Entry 7F0R (electron microscopy, 5.80 A resolution (low resolution: residue-level contacts below are approximate; hydrogen-bond / salt-bridge calls are withheld)); this record covers chains D and E of the 9 polymer chains in the assembly.

[Chain D]
Name: DNA-directed RNA polymerase subunit beta'
Source organism: Pseudomonas aeruginosa (strain ATCC 15692 / DSM 22644 / CIP 104116 / JCM 14847 / LMG 12228 / 1C / PRS 101 / PAO1)
Notes: EC 2.7.7.6
UniProt: Q9HWC9 (RPOC_PSEAE); numbering as in UniProt (aligned over 2-1399)
Chain sequence (1412 residues; row label = number of the first residue in the row; numbering starts at 0):
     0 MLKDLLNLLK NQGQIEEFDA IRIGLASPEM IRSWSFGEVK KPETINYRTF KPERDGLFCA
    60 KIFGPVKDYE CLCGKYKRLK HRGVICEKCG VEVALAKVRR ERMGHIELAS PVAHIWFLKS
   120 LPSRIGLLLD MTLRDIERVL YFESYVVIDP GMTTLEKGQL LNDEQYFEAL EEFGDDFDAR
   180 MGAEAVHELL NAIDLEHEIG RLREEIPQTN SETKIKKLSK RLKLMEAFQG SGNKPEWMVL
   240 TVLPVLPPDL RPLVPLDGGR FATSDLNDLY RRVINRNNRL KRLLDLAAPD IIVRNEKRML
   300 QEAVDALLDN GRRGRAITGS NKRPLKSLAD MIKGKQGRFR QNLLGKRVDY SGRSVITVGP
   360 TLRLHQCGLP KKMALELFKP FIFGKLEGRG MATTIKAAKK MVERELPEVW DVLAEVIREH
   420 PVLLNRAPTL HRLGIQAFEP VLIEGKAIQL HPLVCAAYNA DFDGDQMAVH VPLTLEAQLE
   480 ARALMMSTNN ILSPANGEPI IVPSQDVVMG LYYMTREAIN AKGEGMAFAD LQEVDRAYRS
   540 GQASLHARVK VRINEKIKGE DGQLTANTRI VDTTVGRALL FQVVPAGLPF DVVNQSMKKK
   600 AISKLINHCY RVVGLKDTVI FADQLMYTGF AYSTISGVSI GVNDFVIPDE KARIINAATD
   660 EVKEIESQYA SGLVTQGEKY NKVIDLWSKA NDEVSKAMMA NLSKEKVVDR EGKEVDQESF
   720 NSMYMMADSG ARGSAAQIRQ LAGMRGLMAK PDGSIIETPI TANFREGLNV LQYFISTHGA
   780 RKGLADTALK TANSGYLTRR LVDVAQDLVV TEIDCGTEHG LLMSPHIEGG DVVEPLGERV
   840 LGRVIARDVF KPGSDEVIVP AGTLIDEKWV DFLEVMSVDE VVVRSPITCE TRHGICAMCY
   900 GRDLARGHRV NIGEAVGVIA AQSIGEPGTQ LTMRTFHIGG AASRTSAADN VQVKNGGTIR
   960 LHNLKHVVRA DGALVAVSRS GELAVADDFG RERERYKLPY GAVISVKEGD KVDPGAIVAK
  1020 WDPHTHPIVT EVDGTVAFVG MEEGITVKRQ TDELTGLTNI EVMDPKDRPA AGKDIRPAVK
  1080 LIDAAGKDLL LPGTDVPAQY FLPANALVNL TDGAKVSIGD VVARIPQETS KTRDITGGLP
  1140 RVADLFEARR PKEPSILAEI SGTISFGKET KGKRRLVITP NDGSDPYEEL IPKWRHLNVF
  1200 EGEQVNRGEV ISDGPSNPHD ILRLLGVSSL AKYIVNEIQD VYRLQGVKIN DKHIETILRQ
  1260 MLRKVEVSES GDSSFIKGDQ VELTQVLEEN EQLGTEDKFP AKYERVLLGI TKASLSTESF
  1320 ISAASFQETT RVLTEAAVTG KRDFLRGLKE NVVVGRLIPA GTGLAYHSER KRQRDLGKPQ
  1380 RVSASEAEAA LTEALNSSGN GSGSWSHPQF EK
Disordered / not traced: 0-15, 932-945, 1127-1134, 1377-1411
Differences from the reference sequence: initiating methionine (0); expression tag (1, 1400-1411)
Bound ions: Zn2+ site 1: Cys70, Cys72, Cys85; Mg2+ near Asp464 (its only coordinating residue here); Zn2+ site 2 near Cys898 (its only coordinating residue here)
UniProt features mapped onto this chain:
  - binding site (Zn(2+)): Cys70, Cys72, Cys85, Cys88, Cys814, Cys888, Cys895, Cys898
  - binding site (Mg(2+)): Asp460, Asp462, Asp464

[Chain E]
Name: DNA-directed RNA polymerase subunit omega
Source organism: Pseudomonas aeruginosa (strain ATCC 15692 / DSM 22644 / CIP 104116 / JCM 14847 / LMG 12228 / 1C / PRS 101 / PAO1)
Notes: EC 2.7.7.6
UniProt: Q9HTM1 (RPOZ_PSEAE); residue numbers follow UniProt; this construct covers 1-88
Chain sequence (88 residues; numbered 1 to 88; the number before each row is that of its first residue):
     1 MARVTVEDCL DNVDNRFELV MLATKRARQL ATGGKEPKVA WENDKPTVVA LREIASGLVD
    61 ENVVQQEDIV EDEPLFAAFD DEANTEAL
Disordered / not traced: 1, 69-88

[Interface between chain D and chain E]
Contacting residue pairs (35; chain D residue first):
  Glu414(D) with Asn43(E)
  Val415(D) with Lys45(E)
  Arg417(D) with Glu42(E); Asn43(E)
  Glu418(D) with Asp44(E); Lys45(E); Thr47(E); Val48(E)
  His419(D) with Lys45(E)
  Leu474(D) with Lys45(E); Thr47(E)
  Glu475(D) with Thr24(E); Arg28(E)
  Leu478(D) with Ala23(E); Ala27(E); Thr47(E)
  Glu479(D) with Val20(E)
  Arg481(D) with Val4(E)
  Ala482(D) with Arg16(E)
  Asn488(D) with Arg16(E)
  Leu614(D) with Glu7(E); Arg16(E)
  Lys615(D) with Thr5(E); Glu7(E)
  Arg905(D) with Arg16(E)
  His907(D) with Leu10(E); Asp14(E); Arg16(E)
  Asn910(D) with Asp14(E); Asn15(E); Phe17(E)
  Ile911(D) with Phe17(E)
  Gly912(D) with Phe17(E)
  Glu913(D) with Phe17(E)
  Gly1360(D) with Phe17(E)
Other interface residues (no listed pair), chain D (23 interface residues in all): Arg908, Thr1361
Other interface residues (no listed pair), chain E (20 interface residues in all): Leu51

[Summary]
Chain D and chain E form an interface of 23 and 20 residues respectively. Cys70(D), Cys72(D) and Cys85(D) form
the Zn2+ site 1. UniProt lists 8 Zn2+-binding residues and 3 Mg2+-binding residues on chain D.
Chain D is DNA-directed RNA polymerase subunit beta' and chain E is DNA-directed RNA polymerase subunit omega,
both from Pseudomonas aeruginosa (strain ATCC 15692 / DSM 22644 / CIP 104116 / JCM 14847 / LMG 12228 / 1C /
PRS 101 / PAO1); the structure, Cryo-EM structure of Pseudomonas aeruginosa SutA transcription activation
complex, was determined by electron microscopy, deposited together with 7VF9, 7XL3 and 7XL4.
